6Z21 - chain A; structure by X-ray diffraction, 1.30 A resolution.

# Chain A
Name: Carbapenem-hydrolyzing beta-lactamase KPC
Organism: Klebsiella pneumoniae
Notes: EC 3.5.2.6
UniProtKB: Q9F663 (BLKPC_KLEPN); the author numbering skips numbers that UniProt does not, so the offset changes along the chain: 25-57 = UniProt 25-57; 59-252 = UniProt 58-251; 254-295 = UniProt 252-293
Sequence (290 residues; numbered 4 to 295; 2 numbers in that range are skipped by the numbering (no residue carries them; nothing is unmodelled there); the number before each row is that of its first residue):
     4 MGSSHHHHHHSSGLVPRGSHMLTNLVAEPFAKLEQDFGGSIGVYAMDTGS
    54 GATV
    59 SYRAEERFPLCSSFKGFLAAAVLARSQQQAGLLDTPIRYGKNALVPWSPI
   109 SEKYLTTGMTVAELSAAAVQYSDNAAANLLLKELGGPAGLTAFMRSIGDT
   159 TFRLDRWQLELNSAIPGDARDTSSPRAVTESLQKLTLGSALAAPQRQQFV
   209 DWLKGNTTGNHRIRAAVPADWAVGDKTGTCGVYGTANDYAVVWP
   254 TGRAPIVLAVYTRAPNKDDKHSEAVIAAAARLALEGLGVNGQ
Disordered / not traced: 4-22, 295
Sequence notes: initiating methionine (4); expression tag (5-24); engineered mutation Gln-166 (Glu165 in Q9F663)
Disulfides: Cys-69/Cys-238
From the paper describing this entry:
  - contacts within the chain: Arg-164/Asp-179 (salt bridge) (proposed by the authors, not directly observed)
  - mutagenesis - E166Q: abolished catalytic activity

# Summary
From the paper: E166Q abolishes catalytic activity; contacts within the chain involving Arg-164 and Asp-179.
Chain A is Carbapenem-hydrolyzing beta-lactamase KPC (Klebsiella pneumoniae); the structure, Crystal structure
of deacylation mutant KPC-2 (E166Q), was determined by X-ray diffraction, deposited together with 6Z22, 6Z23,
6Z24 and 6Z25.
